4LG2 - chains A and B of the 8 polymer chains in the assembly; structure by X-ray diffraction, 2.70 A resolution.

Chain A (and B):
Molecule: Polymerase cofactor
Organism: Reston ebolavirus
Notes: chain B of this document is another copy of the same molecule, construct and numbering; everything in this record applies to it too
UniProt: Q8JPY0 (VP35_EBORR); residues 205-329 here = UniProt positions 205-329
Chain sequence (146 residues; each row starts with the number of its first residue):
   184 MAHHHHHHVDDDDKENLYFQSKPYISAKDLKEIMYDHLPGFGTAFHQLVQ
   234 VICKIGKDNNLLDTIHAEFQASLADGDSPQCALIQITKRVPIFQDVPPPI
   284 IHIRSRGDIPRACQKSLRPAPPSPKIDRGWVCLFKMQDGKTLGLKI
Unresolved in the structure: 184-207
Construct notes: expression tag (184-204)
What the authors report for this chain:
  - binding site for dsRNA: K271, R301, R311, K328 (by similarity / conservation)
  - binding site for dsRNA: R294 (by similarity / conservation)
  - binding site for dsRNA: K298 (by similarity / conservation)

Interface between chain A and chain B:
Residue-residue contacts (15):
  K214(A) - R287(B)
  Y218(A) - R287(B)  hydrogen bond
  Y218(A) - D291(B)
  D219(A) - F224(B)
  D219(A) - G225(B)
  D219(A) - P293(B)
  D219(A) - R294(B)  hydrogen bond (side chain-backbone)
  H220(A) - F224(B)
  P222(A) - Q233(B)
  F224(A) - Q230(B)
  F224(A) - I284(B)  hydrophobic
  F224(A) - I286(B)  hydrophobic
  F224(A) - P293(B)
  F224(A) - F317(B)  hydrophobic
  R294(A) - H285(B)  hydrogen bond
Interface residues without a listed pair, chain A (8 interface residues in all): Q233
Interface residues without a listed pair, chain B (13 interface residues in all): I292

Overview:
8 residues of chain A and 13 residues of chain B are in contact; the contacts include 3 hydrogen bonds. Polar
contacts include Y218(A)-R287(B), D219(A)-R294(B) and R294(A)-H285(B). From the paper: a binding site for
dsRNA at K271(A), R301(A) and R311(A) among others.
Chain A and chain B are both Polymerase cofactor (Reston ebolavirus); the structure, Crystal structure of
Reston Ebola virus VP35 RNA binding domain bound to 12-bp dsRNA, was determined by X-ray diffraction.
